2GAR - chain A; structure by X-ray diffraction, 1.80 A resolution.

== Chain A ==
Molecule: Glycinamide ribonucleotide transformylase
Organism: Escherichia coli
Notes: EC 2.1.2.2
UniProtKB: P08179 (PUR3_ECOLI); residue numbers follow UniProt; this construct covers 1-212
Chain sequence (212 residues; row label = number of the first residue in the row):
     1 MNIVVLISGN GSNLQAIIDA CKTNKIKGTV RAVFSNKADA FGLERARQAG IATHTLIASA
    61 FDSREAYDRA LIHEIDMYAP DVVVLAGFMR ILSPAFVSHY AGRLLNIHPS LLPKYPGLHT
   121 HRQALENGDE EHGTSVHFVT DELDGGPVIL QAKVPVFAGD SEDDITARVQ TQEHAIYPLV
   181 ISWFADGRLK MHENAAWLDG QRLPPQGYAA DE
Disordered / not traced: 111-131, 210-212
Sequence notes: engineered mutation Ala-70 (Glu in P08179)
Swiss-Prot annotation at these positions:
  - active site: His-108 (Proton donor)
  - binding site (N(1)-(5-phospho-beta-D-ribosyl)glycinamide): Gly-11 to Asn-13, Gln-170 to Glu-173
  - binding site ((6R)-10-formyltetrahydrofolate): Arg-64, Met-89 to Leu-92, Asn-106, Thr-140 to Asp-144
  - site: Asp-144 (Raises pKa of active site His)

== Overview ==
Curated annotation (UniProt) lists active-site residue His-108, 7
N(1)-(5-phospho-beta-D-ribosyl)glycinamide-binding residues and 11 (6R)-10-formyltetrahydrofolate-binding
residues.
Chain A is Glycinamide ribonucleotide transformylase (Escherichia coli); the structure, A ph-dependent
stablization of an active site loop observed from low and high ph crystal structures ..., was determined by
X-ray diffraction (same publication as 3GAR).
